PDB entry 4TSB | X-ray diffraction, 1.95 A resolution | chains A and L of the 3 polymer chains in the assembly

[Chain A]
Protein: Lysozyme C
From: Gallus gallus
Notes: EC 3.2.1.17
Reference sequence: P00698 (LYSC_CHICK); residues 1-129 here correspond to UniProt positions 19-147 (UniProt number = residue number + 18)
Chain sequence (129 residues; each row starts with the number of its first residue):
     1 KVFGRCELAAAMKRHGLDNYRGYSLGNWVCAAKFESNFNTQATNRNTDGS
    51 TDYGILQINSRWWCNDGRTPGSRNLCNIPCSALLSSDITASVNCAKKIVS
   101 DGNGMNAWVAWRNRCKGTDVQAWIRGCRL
UniProt features mapped onto this chain:
  - active site: Glu35, Asp52
  - binding site (substrate): Asp101
Disulfide bonds: Cys6-Cys127, Cys30-Cys115, Cys64-Cys80, Cys76-Cys94

[Chain L]
Protein: FAb Light Chain
From: Homo sapiens
Notes: antibody fragment or engineered binder
Chain sequence (217 residues; each row starts with the number of its first residue; note: 1 number in that range is skipped by the numbering (no residue carries it; nothing is unmodelled there); a row labelled like 27A-27C holds insertion residues (27A, then the next letters in order)):
     1 QSVLAQPPS
    11 VSGAPGQRVSISCTGRS
27A-27C SNI
    28 GAGYDVHWYQQLPGKAPKLLIYGNTNRPSGVPVRFSGSMSGTSASLAITG
    78 LQAEDEADYYCQSYDRSL
95A-95B SG
    96 SVFGGGTKLTVL
  107A G
   108 QPKAAPSVTLFPPSSEELQANKATLVCLISDFYPGAVTVAWKADSSPVKA
   158 GVETTTPSKQSNNKYAASSYLSLTPEQWKSHRSYSCQVTHEGSTVEKTVA
   208 PTECS
Unresolved in the structure: 1, 211-212
Disulfide bonds: Cys23-Cys88, Cys134-Cys193

[How chain A and chain L interact]
Residue-residue contacts - 19 pairs, chain A then chain L:
  Gly102(A) - Ser95A(L)  hydrogen bond (backbone-side chain)
  Asn103(A) - Tyr91(L)  hydrogen bond
  Asn103(A) - Arg93(L)  hydrogen bond (side chain-backbone)
  Asn103(A) - Ser95A(L)  hydrogen bond
  Asn106(A) - Tyr31(L)  hydrogen bond (backbone-side chain)
  Asn106(A) - Tyr91(L)  hydrogen bond
  Val109(A) - Ala29(L)
  Val109(A) - Gly30(L)
  Val109(A) - Tyr31(L)
  Arg112(A) - Tyr31(L)
  Arg112(A) - Asp32(L)  hydrogen bond (side chain-backbone)
  Arg112(A) - His34(L)
  Arg112(A) - Gln89(L)
  Arg112(A) - Ser90(L)
  Arg112(A) - Tyr91(L)
  Asn113(A) - Gly30(L)
  Asn113(A) - Tyr31(L)
  Asn113(A) - Asp32(L)  hydrogen bond
  Lys116(A) - Tyr91(L)
Also at the interface, not in a pair above, chain A (8 interface residues in all): Ala107
Also at the interface, not in a pair above, chain L (11 interface residues in all): Asp92

[Summary]
8 residues of chain A face 11 of chain L across their interface; the contacts include 8 hydrogen bonds. Among
the polar pairs are Gly102(A)-Ser95A(L), Asn103(A)-Tyr91(L) and Asn103(A)-Arg93(L). Curated annotation
(UniProt) lists active-site residues Glu35(A) and Asp52(A) and substrate-binding residue Asp101(A) on chain A.
Chain A is Lysozyme C (Gallus gallus) and chain L is FAb Light Chain (Homo sapiens); the structure, Structure
of a lysozyme antibody complex, was determined by X-ray diffraction.
